PDB entry 5N09 | X-ray diffraction, 3.90 A resolution | chains H and L of the 6 polymer chains in the assembly

== Chain H ==
Molecule: BROADLY NEUTRALIZING HUMAN ANTIBODY EDE2 A11 - Heavy chain
Organism: Homo sapiens
Notes: antibody fragment or engineered binder
Amino-acid sequence (283 residues; numbered 1 to 263 plus 20 insertion-coded residues; the number before each row is that of its first residue; a row labelled like 82A-82C holds insertion residues (82A, then the next letters in order)):
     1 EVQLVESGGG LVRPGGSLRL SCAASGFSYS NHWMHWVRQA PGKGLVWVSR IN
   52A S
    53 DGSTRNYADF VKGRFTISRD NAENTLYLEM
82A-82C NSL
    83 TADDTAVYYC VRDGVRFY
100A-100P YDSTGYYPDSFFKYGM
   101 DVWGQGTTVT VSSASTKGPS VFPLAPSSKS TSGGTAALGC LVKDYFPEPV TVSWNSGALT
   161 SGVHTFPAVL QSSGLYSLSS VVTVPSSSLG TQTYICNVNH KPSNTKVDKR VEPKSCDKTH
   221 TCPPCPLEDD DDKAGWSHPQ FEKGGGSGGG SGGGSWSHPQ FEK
Unresolved in the structure: 128-134, 214-263
Cystine bridges: Cys22-Cys92, Cys140-Cys196

== Chain L ==
Molecule: BROADLY NEUTRALIZING HUMAN ANTIBODY EDE2 A11 - Light chain
Organism: Homo sapiens
Notes: antibody fragment or engineered binder
Amino-acid sequence (218 residues; numbered -1 to 213 plus 4 insertion-coded residues; 1 number in that range is skipped by the numbering (no residue carries it; nothing is unmodelled there); the number before each row is that of its first residue; a row labelled like 27A-27C holds insertion residues (27A, then the next letters in order); numbers below 1 keep their minus sign (Arg-1 is residue -1)):
    -1 RSQSVLTQPV S
    11 VSGSPGQSIT ISCTGTS
27A-27C SNA
    28 DTYNLVSWYQ QRPGKAPKLM IYEGTKRPSG VSNRFSASKS ATAASLTISG LQPEDEADYY
    88 CCSYATSR
   95A T
    96 LVFGGGTKLT VVGQPKAAPS VTLFPPSSEE LQANKATLVC LISDFYPGAV TVAWKADSSP
   156 VKAGVETTTP SKQSNNKYAA SSYLSLTPEQ WKSHRSYSCQ VTHEGSTVEK TVAPTECS
Unresolved in the structure: -1 to 0, 211-213
Cystine bridges: Cys23-Cys88, Cys135-Cys194

== How chain H and chain L interact ==
Residue-residue contacts - 77 pairs, chain H then chain L:
  His35(H) with Leu96(L)
  Val37(H) with Phe98(L), hydrophobic
  Gln39(H) with Gln38(L), hydrogen bond; Tyr87(L)
  Gly42(H) with Thr164(L)
  Lys43(H) with Tyr87(L)
  Gly44(H) with Tyr87(L)
  Leu45(H) with Pro44(L), hydrophobic; Tyr87(L); Phe98(L)
  Val46(H) with Phe98(L)
  Trp47(H) with Thr95A(L); Leu96(L); Phe98(L)
  Arg50(H) with Tyr91(L), hydrogen bond; Arg95(L), hydrogen bond (side chain-backbone)
  Asn58(H) with Arg95(L)
  Tyr59(H) with Arg95(L); Thr95A(L)
  Tyr100A(H) with Glu50(L), hydrogen bond; Lys53(L), hydrogen bond
  Ser100J(H) with Ser94(L), hydrogen bond
  Phe100K(H) with Leu32(L); Tyr91(L), hydrophobic; Thr93(L); Ser94(L)
  Phe100L(H) with Leu32(L); Tyr91(L), hydrogen bond (backbone-side chain)
  Lys100M(H) with Leu32(L); Glu50(L), salt bridge
  Tyr100N(H) with Leu32(L), hydrogen bond (side chain-backbone); Ser34(L); Tyr36(L); Tyr49(L); Cys89(L), hydrogen bond (side chain-backbone); Ser90(L), hydrogen bond (side chain-backbone); Tyr91(L), hydrophobic; Leu96(L), hydrophobic
  Met100P(H) with Tyr36(L), hydrogen bond (backbone-side chain); Leu46(L); Cys89(L), hydrophobic; Phe98(L), hydrophobic
  Asp101(H) with Leu46(L)
  Trp103(H) with Tyr36(L), hydrophobic; Pro44(L), hydrophobic
  Gly104(H) with Ala43(L)
  Phe122(H) with Ser122(L); Glu124(L); Glu125(L)
  Pro123(H) with Ser122(L); Glu124(L)
  Leu124(H) with Phe119(L), hydrophobic; Val134(L), hydrophobic
  Ala125(H) with Phe119(L)
  Ala137(H) with Phe119(L)
  Leu141(H) with Val134(L), hydrophobic; Tyr178(L), hydrophobic
  Lys143(H) with Glu125(L), salt bridge; Thr132(L), hydrogen bond
  Asp144(H) with Lys130(L), salt bridge
  His164(H) with Lys167(L); Ala174(L)
  Phe166(H) with Leu136(L), hydrophobic; Ala174(L), hydrophobic; Ala175(L); Ser176(L)
  Pro167(H) with Thr163(L); Ser166(L)
  Val169(H) with Glu161(L); Tyr178(L), hydrophobic
  Gln171(H) with Glu161(L)
  Ser172(H) with Glu161(L)
  Leu178(H) with Tyr178(L)
  Ser179(H) with Val134(L); Tyr178(L), hydrogen bond
  Val181(H) with Leu136(L), hydrophobic
  Lys209(H) with Glu124(L), salt bridge
Also at the interface, not in a pair above, chain H (48 interface residues in all): Arg57, Tyr91, Val97, Asp100I, Gly100O, Leu138, Ala168, Ser177
Also at the interface, not in a pair above, chain L (44 interface residues in all): Val97, Gly99, Thr117, Ile137, Thr162, Gln168, Ser180

== Summary ==
The interface between chain H and chain L involves 48 residues on one side and 44 on the other; the contacts
include 13 hydrogen bonds and 4 salt bridges. Among the polar pairs are Lys100M(H)-Glu50(L),
Lys143(H)-Glu125(L) and Asp144(H)-Lys130(L).
Chain H is BROADLY NEUTRALIZING HUMAN ANTIBODY EDE2 A11 - Heavy chain and chain L is BROADLY NEUTRALIZING
HUMAN ANTIBODY EDE2 A11 - Light chain, both from Homo sapiens; the structure, Crystal structure of L107C/A313C
covalently linked dengue 2 virus envelope glycoprotein dimer in complex with the ..., was determined by X-ray
diffraction (same publication as 5N0A).
